PDB entry 9EAB | electron microscopy, 3.39 A resolution | chains A and B of the 4 polymer chains in the assembly

== Chain A ==
Molecule: Capsid protein VP1
Organism: Seneca Valley virus USA/SSV-001
Reference sequence: Q155Z9 (POLG_SVV1); residues 1-258 here correspond to UniProt positions 674-931 (UniProt number = residue number + 673)
Chain sequence (258 residues; each row starts with the number of its first residue):
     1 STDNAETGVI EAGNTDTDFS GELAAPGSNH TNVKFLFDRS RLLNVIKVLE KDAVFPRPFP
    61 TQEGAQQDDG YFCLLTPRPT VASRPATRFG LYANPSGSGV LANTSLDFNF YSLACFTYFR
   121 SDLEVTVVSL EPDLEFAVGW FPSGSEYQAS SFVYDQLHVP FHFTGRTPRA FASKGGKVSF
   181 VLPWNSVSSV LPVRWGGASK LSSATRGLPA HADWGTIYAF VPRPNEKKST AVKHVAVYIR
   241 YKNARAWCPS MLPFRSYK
Not modelled in the structure: 13, 20, 28
Curated features (UniProtKB/Swiss-Prot):
  - region: R88 to G99 (Interaction with host receptor ANTXR1)
Reported in the primary citation:
  - conformationally variable residues (order/disorder transition): S1 to S28, A65, G97, S229

== Chain B ==
Molecule: Capsid protein VP3
Organism: Seneca Valley virus USA/SSV-001
Reference sequence: Q155Z9 (POLG_SVV1); residues 1-238 here correspond to UniProt positions 435-672 (UniProt number = residue number + 434)
Chain sequence (238 residues; row label = number of the first residue in the row):
     1 GPIPTAPREN SLMFLSTLPD DTVPAYGNVR TPPVNYLPGE ITDLLQLARI PTLMAFERVP
    61 EPVPASDTYV PYVAVPTQFD DRPLISFPIT LSDPVYQNTL VGAISSNFAN YRGCIQITLT
   121 FCGPMMARGK FLLSYSPPNG TQPQTLSEAM QCTYSIWDIG LNSSWTFVVP YISPSDYRET
   181 RAITNSVYSA DGWFSLHKLT KITLPPDCPQ SPCILFFASA GEDYTLRLPV DCNPSYVF
Not modelled in the structure: 61-66
Reported in the primary citation:
  - conformationally variable residues (order/disorder transition): E61 to S66, G160 to N162

== How chain A and chain B interact ==
Contacting residue pairs (80; chain A residue first):
  S1(A) - W165(B)
  S1(A) - T166(B)  hydrogen bond (backbone-backbone)
  T2(A) - N162(B)  hydrogen bond
  T2(A) - W165(B)
  D3(A) - S164(B)  hydrogen bond (backbone-side chain)
  D3(A) - T166(B)
  N4(A) - S164(B)  hydrogen bond (backbone-side chain)
  A5(A) - S164(B)
  N14(A) - D223(B)
  D18(A) - T166(B)
  F19(A) - T153(B)
  F19(A) - V168(B)
  E22(A) - Y171(B)
  E22(A) - D223(B)
  A24(A) - R112(B)
  G27(A) - Y177(B)  hydrogen bond (backbone-side chain)
  G27(A) - T225(B)
  H30(A) - L226(B)
  H30(A) - R227(B)  hydrogen bond (side chain-backbone)
  H30(A) - P229(B)
  T31(A) - D43(B)  hydrogen bond
  T31(A) - L44(B)
  T31(A) - L45(B)
  T31(A) - F108(B)
  N32(A) - T42(B)
  N32(A) - D43(B)  hydrogen bond (backbone-side chain)
  V33(A) - T42(B)  hydrogen bond (backbone-backbone)
  L36(A) - L44(B)  hydrophobic
  R39(A) - S16(B)
  S40(A) - S16(B)  hydrogen bond (backbone-backbone)
  F89(A) - V237(B)  hydrophobic
  F108(A) - P234(B)  hydrophobic
  F108(A) - Y236(B)  hydrogen bond (backbone-side chain)
  F108(A) - V237(B)  hydrophobic
  N109(A) - C232(B)  hydrogen bond
  Y111(A) - Y236(B)
  S112(A) - C232(B)
  S112(A) - Y236(B)
  L113(A) - L44(B)  hydrophobic
  L113(A) - N107(B)
  C115(A) - L44(B)  hydrophobic
  C115(A) - L47(B)  hydrophobic
  R120(A) - P32(B)
  R120(A) - V34(B)
  E124(A) - T22(B)  hydrogen bond
  P168(A) - Y26(B)  hydrophobic
  F180(A) - V23(B)
  F180(A) - A25(B)  hydrophobic
  V181(A) - T22(B)
  V181(A) - V23(B)
  V181(A) - P24(B)  hydrophobic
  V181(A) - A25(B)
  P183(A) - Y26(B)
  P183(A) - V29(B)  hydrophobic
  W184(A) - T31(B)
  V190(A) - V34(B)  hydrophobic
  R240(A) - L18(B)  hydrogen bond (side chain-backbone)
  R240(A) - D20(B)
  R245(A) - E40(B)  salt bridge
  A246(A) - E40(B)
  A246(A) - I41(B)  hydrogen bond (backbone-backbone)
  W247(A) - V34(B)
  W247(A) - L37(B)
  W247(A) - P38(B)
  W247(A) - G39(B)
  W247(A) - E40(B)
  C248(A) - G39(B)
  L252(A) - L100(B)  hydrophobic
  L252(A) - A103(B)  hydrophobic
  F254(A) - Y236(B)
  R255(A) - N98(B)
  R255(A) - N233(B)  hydrogen bond (side chain-backbone)
  R255(A) - S235(B)  hydrogen bond
  R255(A) - Y236(B)
  S256(A) - Q97(B)
  Y257(A) - A55(B)
  Y257(A) - Y69(B)  hydrophobic
  Y257(A) - P94(B)
  Y257(A) - Q97(B)
  Y257(A) - N98(B)  hydrogen bond
Other interface residues (no listed pair), chain A (58 interface residues in all): T15, A25, L106, F116, T126, V128, W140, R166, K177, L182, V187, S189, K242, P249, P253
Other interface residues (no listed pair), chain B (61 interface residues in all): F14, T17, P33, Y36, C114, T118, T120, Y154, P170, L228

== Summary ==
58 residues of chain A face 61 of chain B across their interface, with 18 hydrogen bonds and 1 salt bridge.
Polar contacts include R245(A)-E40(B), T2(A)-N162(B) and D3(A)-S164(B). From the paper: conformational
variability at S1(A), A65(A) and E61(B) among others.
Here chain A is Capsid protein VP1 and chain B is Capsid protein VP3, both from Seneca Valley virus
USA/SSV-001. Entry 9EAB (Seneca valley virus Altered particle at physiological condition (A-particle[P])) was
determined by electron microscopy together with 9EAA, 9EAC and 9EAD from the same study.
